Entry 9MXW (X-ray diffraction, 2.87 A resolution); this record covers chains A and C of the 3 polymer chains in the assembly.

# Chain A (and C)
Molecule: de novo protein with intramolecular isopeptide bond dnIPB-1
Source organism: synthetic construct
Notes: chain C of this document is another copy of the same molecule, construct and numbering; everything in this record applies to it too
Amino-acid sequence (111 residues; row label = number of the first residue in the row):
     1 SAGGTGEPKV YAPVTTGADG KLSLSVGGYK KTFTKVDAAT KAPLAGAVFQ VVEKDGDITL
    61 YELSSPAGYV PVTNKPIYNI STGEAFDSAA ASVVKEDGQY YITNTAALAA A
Unresolved in the structure: 1-5, 109-111 (chain C: 1-7, 110-111)

# Chain A / chain C interface
Pairs across the interface (18):
  E7(A) - A12(C)
  E7(A) - P13(C)
  P8(A) - P13(C)
  P8(A) - T15(C)
  V10(A) - V48(C)  hydrophobic
  P13(A) - T73(C)
  Q50(A) - L63(C)
  Q50(A) - S64(C)
  Q50(A) - T73(C)
  L63(A) - P71(C)
  L63(A) - T73(C)
  S64(A) - P71(C)
  T73(A) - A107(C)
  N74(A) - S65(C)  hydrogen bond
  N74(A) - P66(C)  hydrogen bond (side chain-backbone)
  N74(A) - A67(C)
  N74(A) - G68(C)
  N74(A) - Y69(C)
Also at the interface, not in a pair above, chain A (10 interface residues in all): G6
Also at the interface, not in a pair above, chain C (15 interface residues in all): N74

# Overview
10 residues of chain A and 15 residues of chain C are in contact; the contacts include 2 hydrogen bonds. Polar
pairs include N74(A)-S65(C) and N74(A)-P66(C).
Both chains are de novo protein with intramolecular isopeptide bond dnIPB-1 (synthetic construct). Entry 9MXW
(Computationally Designed protein with isopeptide bond dnIPB-1) was determined by X-ray diffraction (same
publication as 9MXX).
